Entry 8C1Q (electron microscopy, 2.82 A resolution); this record covers chains A and D of the 8 polymer chains in the assembly.

== Chain A (and D) ==
Molecule: Glutamate receptor 1 flip isoform
From: Rattus norvegicus
Notes: chain D of this document is another copy of the same molecule, construct and numbering; everything in this record applies to it too
UniProt: P19490 (GRIA1_RAT), isoform P19490-2; the construct has insertions or renumbered stretches relative to UniProt, so the offset changes along the chain: -25 to -7 = UniProt 1-19; 2-889 = UniProt 20-907
Chain sequence (915 residues; row label = number of the first residue in the row; numbers below 1 keep their minus sign (Met-25 is residue -25)):
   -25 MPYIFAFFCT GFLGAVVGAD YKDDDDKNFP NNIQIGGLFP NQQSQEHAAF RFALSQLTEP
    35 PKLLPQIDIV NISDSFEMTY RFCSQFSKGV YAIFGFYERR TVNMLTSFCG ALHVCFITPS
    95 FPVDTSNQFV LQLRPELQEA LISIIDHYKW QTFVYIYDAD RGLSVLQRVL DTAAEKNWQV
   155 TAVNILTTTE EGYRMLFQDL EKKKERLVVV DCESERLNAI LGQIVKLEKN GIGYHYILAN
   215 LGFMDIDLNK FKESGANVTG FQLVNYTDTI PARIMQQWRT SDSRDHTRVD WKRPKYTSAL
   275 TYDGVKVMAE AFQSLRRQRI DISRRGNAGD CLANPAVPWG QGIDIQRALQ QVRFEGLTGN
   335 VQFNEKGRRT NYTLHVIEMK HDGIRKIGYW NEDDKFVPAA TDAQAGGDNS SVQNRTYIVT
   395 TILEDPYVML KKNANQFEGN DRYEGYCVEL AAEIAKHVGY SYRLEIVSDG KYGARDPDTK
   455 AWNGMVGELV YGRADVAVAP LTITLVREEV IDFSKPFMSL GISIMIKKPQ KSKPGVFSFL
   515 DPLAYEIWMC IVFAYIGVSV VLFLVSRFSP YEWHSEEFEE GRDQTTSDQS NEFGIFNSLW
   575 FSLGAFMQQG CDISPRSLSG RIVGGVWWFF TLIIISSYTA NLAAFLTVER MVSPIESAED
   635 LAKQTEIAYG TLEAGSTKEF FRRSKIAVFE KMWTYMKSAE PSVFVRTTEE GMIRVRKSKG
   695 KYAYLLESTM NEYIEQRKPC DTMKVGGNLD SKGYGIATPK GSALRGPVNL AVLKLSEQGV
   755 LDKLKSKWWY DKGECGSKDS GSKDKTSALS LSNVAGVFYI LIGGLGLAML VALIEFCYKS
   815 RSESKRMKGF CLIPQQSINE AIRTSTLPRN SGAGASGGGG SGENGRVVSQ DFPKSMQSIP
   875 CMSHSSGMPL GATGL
Unresolved in the structure: -25 to 388, 548-565, 774-777, 816-889 (chain D: -25 to 389, 546-565, 771-776, 816-889)
Construct notes: insertion (-6 to 1)
Disulfide bonds: Cys714-Cys769
Small-molecule neighbours: ZK1 ({[7-morpholin-4-yl-2,3-dioxo-6-(trifluoromethyl)-3,4-dihydroquinoxalin-1(2H)-yl]methyl}phosphonic acid): Glu398, Tyr401, Tyr446, Pro474, Leu475, Thr476, Arg481, Leu646, Gly649, Ser650, Thr682, Glu701, Thr703, Met704, Tyr728
Swiss-Prot annotation at these positions:
  - motif: Ala886 to Leu889 (PDZ-binding)
  - binding site (L-glutamate): Pro474, Thr476, Arg481, Ser650, Thr651, Glu701
  - modified residue (Phosphoserine): Ser627, Ser692, Ser831, Ser845
  - lipidation (S-palmitoyl cysteine): Cys585, Cys811
  - glycosylation (N-linked (GlcNAc...) asparagine): Asn45, Asn231, Asn239, Asn345, Asn383, Asn388

== How chain A and chain D interact ==
Contacting residue pairs (121):
  Ile477(A) - Leu747(D)  hydrophobic
  Thr478(A) - Leu747(D)
  Thr478(A) - Glu751(D)
  Leu479(A) - Leu744(D)
  Leu479(A) - Leu747(D)  hydrophobic
  Leu479(A) - Lys748(D)
  Leu479(A) - Glu751(D)  hydrogen bond (backbone-side chain)
  Glu482(A) - Lys489(D)  salt bridge
  Glu482(A) - Asn743(D)  hydrogen bond
  Glu482(A) - Leu744(D)
  Glu482(A) - Leu747(D)
  Glu483(A) - Leu744(D)
  Phe487(A) - Lys489(D)  hydrogen bond (backbone-side chain)
  Ser488(A) - Lys489(D)
  Lys489(A) - Glu482(D)  salt bridge
  Lys489(A) - Phe487(D)  hydrogen bond (side chain-backbone)
  Lys489(A) - Ser488(D)
  Pro490(A) - Pro490(D)
  Ser493(A) - Ser493(D)
  Phe513(A) - Phe603(D)  hydrophobic
  Phe513(A) - Ile607(D)  hydrophobic
  Phe570(A) - Arg590(D)
  Phe570(A) - Leu592(D)  hydrophobic
  Phe570(A) - Arg595(D)
  Asn571(A) - Arg595(D)  hydrogen bond
  Trp574(A) - Ser588(D)
  Trp574(A) - Pro589(D)
  Trp574(A) - Arg595(D)
  Trp574(A) - Trp602(D)  hydrophobic
  Gly578(A) - Trp602(D)
  Met581(A) - Gln582(D)
  Met581(A) - Trp602(D)  hydrophobic
  Met581(A) - Phe603(D)  hydrophobic
  Gln582(A) - Gln582(D)
  Gln583(A) - Ala579(D)  hydrogen bond (side chain-backbone)
  Gln583(A) - Gln583(D)
  Gln583(A) - Trp602(D)
  Gly584(A) - Trp602(D)
  Asp586(A) - Ser588(D)  hydrogen bond
  Asp586(A) - Arg595(D)  salt bridge
  Ile609(A) - Leu606(D)  hydrophobic
  Tyr612(A) - Ile607(D)
  Tyr612(A) - Ser610(D)
  Thr613(A) - Ser610(D)  hydrogen bond
  Leu616(A) - Ser611(D)
  Leu616(A) - Ala614(D)  hydrophobic
  Ala617(A) - Ala614(D)
  Leu620(A) - Ala614(D)
  Leu620(A) - Asn615(D)
  Leu620(A) - Ala618(D)
  Thr621(A) - Ala618(D)
  Thr621(A) - Thr621(D)
  Thr621(A) - Val622(D)
  Arg624(A) - Ala618(D)
  Arg624(A) - Phe619(D)
  Arg624(A) - Val622(D)  hydrogen bond (side chain-backbone)
  Arg624(A) - Arg624(D)
  Met625(A) - Val622(D)  hydrophobic
  Arg657(A) - Glu751(D)  hydrogen bond (side chain-backbone)
  Arg739(A) - Arg739(D)
  Asn743(A) - Glu482(D)
  Leu744(A) - Leu479(D)
  Leu744(A) - Glu482(D)
  Leu744(A) - Glu483(D)
  Leu747(A) - Ile477(D)  hydrophobic
  Leu747(A) - Thr478(D)
  Leu747(A) - Leu479(D)  hydrophobic
  Leu747(A) - Glu482(D)
  Lys748(A) - Leu479(D)
  Glu751(A) - Thr478(D)
  Glu751(A) - Leu479(D)  hydrogen bond (side chain-backbone)
  Glu751(A) - Arg657(D)  hydrogen bond (backbone-side chain)
  Gln752(A) - Arg657(D)
  Lys757(A) - Lys659(D)  hydrogen bond (side chain-backbone)
  Lys757(A) - Ile660(D)
  Asp778(A) - Val626(D)
  Lys779(A) - Arg624(D)  hydrogen bond (backbone-side chain)
  Thr780(A) - Phe619(D)
  Ser781(A) - Asn615(D)  hydrogen bond (backbone-side chain)
  Ser781(A) - Phe619(D)
  Ser781(A) - Arg624(D)
  Ala782(A) - Asp515(D)
  Ala782(A) - Pro516(D)
  Ala782(A) - Ala518(D)
  Ala782(A) - Asn615(D)
  Ala782(A) - Phe619(D)
  Leu783(A) - Pro516(D)  hydrogen bond (backbone-backbone)
  Leu783(A) - Leu517(D)
  Leu783(A) - Ala518(D)  hydrogen bond (backbone-backbone)
  Leu783(A) - Ile521(D)
  Leu783(A) - Ser611(D)
  Leu783(A) - Asn615(D)
  Ser784(A) - Ile521(D)
  Leu785(A) - Ile521(D)  hydrophobic
  Val788(A) - Ile521(D)  hydrophobic
  Val791(A) - Phe604(D)  hydrophobic
  Val791(A) - Ile607(D)  hydrophobic
  Phe792(A) - Cys524(D)  hydrophobic
  Phe792(A) - Phe604(D)  hydrophobic
  Leu795(A) - Ala528(D)  hydrophobic
  Leu795(A) - Val532(D)  hydrophobic
  Leu795(A) - Val600(D)  hydrophobic
  Leu795(A) - Trp601(D)  hydrophobic
  Leu795(A) - Phe604(D)  hydrophobic
  Gly798(A) - Ile596(D)
  Leu799(A) - Gly531(D)
  Leu799(A) - Val532(D)
  Leu799(A) - Val597(D)  hydrophobic
  Ala802(A) - Val539(D)
  Ala802(A) - Ser593(D)
  Ala802(A) - Ile596(D)  hydrophobic
  Ala802(A) - Val597(D)  hydrophobic
  Met803(A) - Val535(D)  hydrophobic
  Val805(A) - Leu592(D)  hydrophobic
  Ala806(A) - Val539(D)  hydrophobic
  Ala806(A) - Phe542(D)  hydrophobic
  Ala806(A) - Ser543(D)  hydrogen bond (backbone-side chain)
  Ala806(A) - Ser593(D)
  Glu809(A) - Leu592(D)
  Glu809(A) - Ser593(D)
  Phe810(A) - Phe542(D)  hydrophobic
Other interface residues (no listed pair), chain A (67 interface residues in all): Leu577, Glu623, Leu723, Ser750, Asp756, Lys772, Ile794, Leu801, Leu807
Other interface residues (no listed pair), chain D (73 interface residues in all): Glu520, Ile525, Leu538, Ser591, Gly599, Thr605, Ile608, Thr613, Ala617, Glu623, Glu633, Ser725, Asp756

== Overview ==
67 residues of chain A face 73 of chain D across their interface; the contacts include 18 hydrogen bonds and 3
salt bridges. Among the polar pairs are Glu482(A)-Lys489(D), Asp586(A)-Arg595(D) and Leu479(A)-Glu751(D).
Bound to chain A: compound ZK1.
Both chains are Glutamate receptor 1 flip isoform (Rattus norvegicus). Entry 8C1Q (Resting state homomeric
GluA1 AMPA receptor in complex with TARP gamma 3) was determined by electron microscopy (same publication as
8C1P, 8C1R, 8C1S, 8C2H, 8C2I, 8P3Q and 9 further entries).
